Entry 6FTL (X-ray diffraction, 2.60 A resolution); this record covers chains C and J of the 8 polymer chains in the assembly.

# Chain C
Molecule: Ribulose bisphosphate carboxylase large chain
Organism: Skeletonema marinoi
Notes: EC 4.1.1.39
Chain sequence (484 residues; row label = number of the first residue in the row):
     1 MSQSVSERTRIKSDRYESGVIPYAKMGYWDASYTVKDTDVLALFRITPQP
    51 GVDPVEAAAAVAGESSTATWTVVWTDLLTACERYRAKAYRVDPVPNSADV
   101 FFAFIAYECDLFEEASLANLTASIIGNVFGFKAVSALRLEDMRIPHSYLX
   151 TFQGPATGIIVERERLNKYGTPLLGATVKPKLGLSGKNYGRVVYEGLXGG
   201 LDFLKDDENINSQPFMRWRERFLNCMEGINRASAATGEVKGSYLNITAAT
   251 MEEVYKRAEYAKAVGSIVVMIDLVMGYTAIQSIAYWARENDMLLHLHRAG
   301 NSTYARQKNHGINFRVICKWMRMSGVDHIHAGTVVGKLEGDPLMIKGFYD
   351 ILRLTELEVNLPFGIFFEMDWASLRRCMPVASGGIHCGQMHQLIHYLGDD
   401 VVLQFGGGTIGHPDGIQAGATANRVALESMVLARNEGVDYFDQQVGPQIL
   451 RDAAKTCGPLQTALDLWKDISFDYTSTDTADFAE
Disordered / not traced: 1-2
Modified residues: LOH (3,4-dihydroxylysine) at position 150, LYO (4-hydroxy-lysine) at position 198; Pro155 (4-hydroxyproline; HYP); Leu174 (beta-hydroxyleucine; HLU); Lys205 (lysine nz-carboxylic acid; KCX); Lys346 (N-trimethyllysine; M3L)
Metal / ion sites: Mg2+: Lys205, Asp207, Glu208 (together with 2-carboxyarabinitol-1,5-diphosphate)
Small-molecule neighbours: 2-carboxyarabinitol-1,5-diphosphate (CAP): Glu64, Thr69, Trp70, Asn127, Thr177, Lys179, Lys181, Lys205, Asp207, Glu208, His297, Arg298, His330, Lys337, Leu338, Ser382, Gly383, Gly384, Gln404, Phe405, Gly406, Gly407
What the authors report for this chain:
  - post-translational modification sites: Pro155, Lys205, Lys346

# Chain J
Molecule: Ribulose-1,5-bisphosphate carboxylase/oxygenase small subunit
Organism: Skeletonema marinoi
Chain sequence (139 residues; numbered 1 to 139; the number before each row is that of its first residue):
     1 MRLTQGCFSFLPDLTDAQIEKQVAYAMAKGWAMNVEWTDDPHPRNNYWEL
    51 WGLPLFDIKDPATVMFELNEARKSCAAGYIRINAFDASYGVESCVMSFIT
   101 NRPTNEPGFYLDRTDGPGRQIVYSIKSYSVQANPEGSRY

# Interface between chain C and chain J
Contacting residue pairs (66):
  Ile160(C) with Gly90(J); Val91(J); Ser93(J)
  Glu164(C) with Ser93(J), hydrogen bond
  Asn167(C) with Gln5(J); Arg81(J)
  Tyr169(C) with Cys7(J), hydrogen bond (backbone-side chain); Cys94(J); Val95(J); Met96(J); Ser97(J), hydrogen bond (backbone-backbone)
  Gly170(C) with Val95(J), hydrogen bond (backbone-backbone); Met96(J)
  Thr171(C) with Cys7(J)
  Gly199(C) with Phe10(J)
  Gly200(C) with Phe10(J)
  Leu223(C) with Arg119(J)
  Glu227(C) with Arg113(J), salt bridge; Tyr123(J), hydrogen bond
  Asn230(C) with Leu111(J); Tyr123(J)
  Arg231(C) with Leu111(J); Arg113(J)
  Ser233(C) with Pro43(J); Ile125(J)
  Ala234(C) with Phe109(J); Ile125(J)
  Ala235(C) with Met1(J)
  Thr236(C) with Met1(J); Arg2(J); Leu3(J); Thr4(J), hydrogen bond (backbone-backbone)
  Gly237(C) with Leu3(J); Gln5(J), hydrogen bond (backbone-side chain); Pro43(J); Phe109(J)
  Glu238(C) with Thr4(J), hydrogen bond; Gln5(J); Pro43(J)
  Val239(C) with Pro43(J)
  Ala263(C) with Gln120(J), hydrogen bond (backbone-side chain)
  Val264(C) with Gln120(J)
  Thr355(C) with Tyr89(J); Gly90(J)
  Ser373(C) with Tyr89(J), hydrogen bond
  Arg376(C) with Gly90(J), hydrogen bond (side chain-backbone)
  Arg424(C) with Thr4(J), hydrogen bond (side chain-backbone); Gly6(J); Phe10(J)
  Val425(C) with Phe10(J)
  Glu428(C) with Cys7(J); Phe8(J); Ser9(J), hydrogen bond (side chain-backbone); Phe10(J), hydrogen bond (side chain-backbone); Leu11(J)
  Ser429(C) with Leu11(J)
  Leu432(C) with Phe8(J), hydrophobic; Leu11(J), hydrophobic; Gln22(J), hydrogen bond (backbone-side chain)
  Arg434(C) with Tyr25(J)
  Asn435(C) with Lys21(J); Gln22(J), hydrogen bond; Tyr25(J); Met96(J)
  Glu436(C) with Lys21(J); Gln22(J)
Other interface residues (no listed pair), chain C (36 interface residues in all): Met226, Ala372, Thr421, Val431
Other interface residues (no listed pair), chain J (37 interface residues in all): Leu14, Gln18, Pro41, Arg44, Tyr110, Ile121

# In short
36 residues of chain C and 37 residues of chain J are in contact, with 16 hydrogen bonds and 1 salt bridge.
Among the polar pairs are Glu227(C)-Arg113(J), Glu164(C)-Ser93(J) and Tyr169(C)-Cys7(J). Bound to chain C:
2-carboxyarabinitol-1,5-diphosphate. Lys205(C), Asp207(C) and Glu208(C) coordinate Mg2+. From the paper:
modification sites Pro155(C), Lys205(C) and Lys346(C).
Chain C is Ribulose bisphosphate carboxylase large chain and chain J is Ribulose-1,5-bisphosphate
carboxylase/oxygenase small subunit, both from Skeletonema marinoi; the structure, Rubisco from Skeletonema
marinoi, was determined by X-ray diffraction, deposited together with 5OYA, 5N9Z and 5MZ2.
